Entry 2C2Z (X-ray diffraction, 1.95 A resolution); this record covers chains B and C of the 3 polymer chains in the assembly.

Chain B:
Molecule: Caspase-8 P10 subunit
From: Homo sapiens
Notes: EC 3.4.22.-; fragment: beta-subunit, residues 376-479
Reference sequence: Q14790 (CASP8_HUMAN); residues 376-479 here = UniProt positions 376-479
Chain sequence (106 residues; each row starts with the number of its first residue):
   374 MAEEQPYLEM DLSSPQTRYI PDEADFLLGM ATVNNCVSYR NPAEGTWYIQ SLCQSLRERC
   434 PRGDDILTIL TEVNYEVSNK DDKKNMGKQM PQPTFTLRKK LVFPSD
Disordered / not traced: 374-389
Small-molecule neighbours: dithiane diol (DTD): Glu396, Phe399, Leu401, Gln465, Thr467, Phe468, Thr469
UniProt features mapped onto this chain:
  - site: Asp384, Leu385 (Cleavage)
  - modified residue: Tyr380 (Phosphotyrosine), Ser387 (Phosphoserine), Arg413 (Microbial infection: ADP-riboxanated arginine)
  - mutagenesis: Tyr380 (Y380E: Phosphomimetic mutant which does not affect interaction with PIK3R1 or DISC-mediated processing; Y380F: Abolishes phosphorylation at this site ...), Ser387 (S387A: Impaired CDK1-mediated phosphorylation and enhanced apoptosis), Arg413 (R413A: Abolished ADP-riboxanation by C.violaceum CopC)

Chain C:
Molecule: Aza-peptide inhibitor (5S, 8R, 11S)-8-(2-carboxyethyl) -14-[4-(3,4-dihydroquinolin-1(2H)-yl)-4-oxobutanoyl] -11-[(1R)-1-hydroxyethyl]-5-(2-methylpropyl)-3,6,9,12-tetraoxo -1-phenyl-2-oxa-4,7,10,13,14-pentaazahexadecan-16-oic acid
Chain sequence (5 residues; row label = number of the first residue in the row):
     1 XLETX
Modified residues: PHQ (benzyl chlorocarbonate) at position 1; MX5 ({1-[4-(3,4-dihydroquinolin-1(2h)-yl)-4-oxobutanoyl]hydrazino}acetic acid) at position 5

How chain B and chain C interact:
Contacting residue pairs (17; chain B residue first):
  Val410(B) - Thr4(C)
  Ser411(B) - Thr4(C)
  Ser411(B) - MX5_5(C)
  Tyr412(B) - Glu3(C)
  Tyr412(B) - Thr4(C)
  Arg413(B) - Leu2(C)
  Arg413(B) - Glu3(C)  salt bridge
  Arg413(B) - Thr4(C)  hydrogen bond (side chain-backbone)
  Arg413(B) - MX5_5(C)
  Asn414(B) - PHQ_1(C)
  Asn414(B) - Leu2(C)
  Pro415(B) - PHQ_1(C)
  Pro415(B) - Glu3(C)
  Ala416(B) - PHQ_1(C)
  Thr419(B) - MX5_5(C)
  Trp420(B) - Leu2(C)  hydrophobic
  Asp455(B) - Leu2(C)
Interface residues without a listed pair, chain B (11 interface residues in all): Asp454

Summary:
The interface between chain B and chain C involves 11 residues on one side and 5 on the other; the contacts
include 1 hydrogen bond and 1 salt bridge. Polar pairs include Arg413(B)-Glu3(C) and Arg413(B)-Thr4(C). Bound
to chain B: dithiane diol.
Chain B is Caspase-8 P10 subunit (Homo sapiens) and chain C is Aza-peptide inhibitor (5S, 8R,
11S)-8-(2-carboxyethyl) -14-[4-(3,4-dihydroquinolin-1(2H)-yl)-4-oxobutanoyl]
-11-[(1R)-1-hydroxyethyl]-5-(2-methylpropyl)-3,6,9,12-tetraoxo
-1-phenyl-2-oxa-4,7,10,13,14-pentaazahexadecan-16-oic acid; the structure, Crystal structure of caspase-8 in
complex with aza-peptide Michael acceptor inhibitor, was determined by X-ray diffraction together with 2C1E,
2C2K, 2C2M and 2C2O from the same study.
